PDB entry 2X7N | electron microscopy, 11.80 A resolution (very low resolution: no residue pairs are listed; an interface is given only as per-side residue counts) | chains B and C of the 4 polymer chains in the assembly

[Chain B]
Protein: Eukaryotic translation initiation factor 6
From: Saccharomyces cerevisiae
Reference sequence: Q12522 (IF6_YEAST); numbering as in UniProt (aligned over 1-224)
Amino-acid sequence (224 residues; row label = number of the first residue in the row):
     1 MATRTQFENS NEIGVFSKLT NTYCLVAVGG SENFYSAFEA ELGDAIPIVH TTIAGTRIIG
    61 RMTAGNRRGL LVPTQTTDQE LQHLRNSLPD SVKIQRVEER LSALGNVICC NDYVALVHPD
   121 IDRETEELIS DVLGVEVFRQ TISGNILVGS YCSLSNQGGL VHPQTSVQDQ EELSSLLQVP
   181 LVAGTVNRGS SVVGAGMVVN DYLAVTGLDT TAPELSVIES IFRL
UniProt features mapped onto this chain:
  - modified residue (Phosphoserine): Ser174, Ser175
From the paper describing this entry:
  - post-translational modification sites: Ser174, Ser175 (citing earlier work)

[Chain C]
Protein: 60S ribosomal protein L23
From: Saccharomyces cerevisiae
Reference sequence: P04451 (RL23_YEAST); residues 1-132 here correspond to UniProt positions 6-137 (UniProt number = residue number + 5)
Amino-acid sequence (132 residues; each row starts with the number of its first residue):
     1 AQGTKFRISL GLPVGAIMNC ADNSGARNLY IIAVKGSGSR LNRLPAASLG DMVMATVKKG
    61 KPELRKKVMP AIVVRQAKSW RRRDGVFLYF EDNAGVIANP KGEMKGSAIT GPVGKECADL
   121 WPRVASNSGV VV

[Chain B / chain C interface]
At this resolution (12 A) residue pairs are not listed: 23 residues of chain B and 19 of chain C lie at the interface.

[In short]
23 residues of chain B and 19 residues of chain C are in contact. From the paper: modification sites Ser174(B)
and Ser175(B).
Chain B is Eukaryotic translation initiation factor 6 and chain C is 60S ribosomal protein L23, both from
Saccharomyces cerevisiae; the structure, Mechanism of eIF6s anti-association activity, was determined by
electron microscopy.
